8A51 - chains A and B; structure by X-ray diffraction, 1.90 A resolution.

Chain A:
Molecule: Heat shock factor 2-binding protein
UniProtKB: O75031 (HSF2B_HUMAN); residues 1-32 here correspond to UniProt positions 19-50 (UniProt number = residue number + 18)
Chain sequence (32 residues; numbered 1 to 32; the number before each row is that of its first residue):
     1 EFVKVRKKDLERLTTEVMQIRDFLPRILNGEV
Not modelled in the structure: 31-32

Chain B:
Molecule: Break repair meiotic recombinase recruitment factor 1
UniProtKB: Q0VDD7 (BRME1_HUMAN); residues 9-48 here correspond to UniProt positions 602-641 (UniProt number = residue number + 593)
Chain sequence (40 residues; each row starts with the number of its first residue):
     9 EDATNVVRGLIVELSNLNRLIMGTHRDLEAFKRLNYRKTK
Not modelled in the structure: 48

How chain A and chain B interact:
Contacting residue pairs (28; chain A residue first):
  Phe-2(A) / Glu-9(B)
  Val-3(A) / Glu-9(B)
  Val-3(A) / Ala-11(B)  hydrophobic
  Lys-4(A) / Glu-9(B)  hydrogen bond (backbone-backbone)
  Lys-4(A) / Asp-10(B)
  Lys-4(A) / Ala-11(B)  hydrogen bond (backbone-backbone)
  Val-5(A) / Val-15(B)  hydrophobic
  Arg-6(A) / Thr-12(B)
  Asp-9(A) / Thr-12(B)
  Asp-9(A) / Val-15(B)
  Asp-9(A) / Arg-16(B)  salt bridge
  Asp-9(A) / Ile-19(B)
  Arg-12(A) / Ile-19(B)
  Arg-12(A) / Ser-23(B)
  Leu-13(A) / Leu-18(B)  hydrophobic
  Leu-13(A) / Leu-22(B)  hydrophobic
  Glu-16(A) / Leu-22(B)
  Glu-16(A) / Ser-23(B)
  Glu-16(A) / Asn-26(B)
  Val-17(A) / Leu-22(B)  hydrophobic
  Gln-19(A) / Asn-26(B)
  Ile-20(A) / Leu-22(B)  hydrophobic
  Ile-20(A) / Asn-26(B)
  Ile-20(A) / Ile-29(B)  hydrophobic
  Phe-23(A) / Ile-29(B)  hydrophobic
  Phe-23(A) / Met-30(B)  hydrophobic
  Ile-27(A) / Ile-29(B)
  Ile-27(A) / Leu-36(B)  hydrophobic
Interface residues without a listed pair, chain A (16 interface residues in all): Leu-24, Arg-26
Interface residues without a listed pair, chain B (16 interface residues in all): Thr-32, His-33

In short:
The chain A/chain B interface involves 16 residues from each chain, with 2 hydrogen bonds and 1 salt bridge.
Polar pairs include Asp-9(A)/Arg-16(B), Lys-4(A)/Glu-9(B) and Lys-4(A)/Ala-11(B).
Chain A is Heat shock factor 2-binding protein and chain B is Break repair meiotic recombinase recruitment
factor 1; the structure, Crystal structure of HSF2BP-BRME1 complex, was determined by X-ray diffraction (same
publication as 8A50).
